Entry 7VFF (electron microscopy, 4.10 A resolution (low resolution: residue-level contacts below are approximate; hydrogen-bond / salt-bridge calls are withheld)); this record covers chains B and C of the 3 polymer chains in the assembly.

# Chain B (and C)
Name: Scaffold protein D13
From: Vaccinia virus (strain Western Reserve)
Notes: engineered mutation(s): M1_K17del; chain C of this document is another copy of the same molecule, construct and numbering; everything in this record applies to it too
Reference sequence: P68440 (D13_VACCW); residues 18-548 here = UniProt positions 18-548
Chain sequence (531 residues; numbered 18 to 548; the number before each row is that of its first residue):
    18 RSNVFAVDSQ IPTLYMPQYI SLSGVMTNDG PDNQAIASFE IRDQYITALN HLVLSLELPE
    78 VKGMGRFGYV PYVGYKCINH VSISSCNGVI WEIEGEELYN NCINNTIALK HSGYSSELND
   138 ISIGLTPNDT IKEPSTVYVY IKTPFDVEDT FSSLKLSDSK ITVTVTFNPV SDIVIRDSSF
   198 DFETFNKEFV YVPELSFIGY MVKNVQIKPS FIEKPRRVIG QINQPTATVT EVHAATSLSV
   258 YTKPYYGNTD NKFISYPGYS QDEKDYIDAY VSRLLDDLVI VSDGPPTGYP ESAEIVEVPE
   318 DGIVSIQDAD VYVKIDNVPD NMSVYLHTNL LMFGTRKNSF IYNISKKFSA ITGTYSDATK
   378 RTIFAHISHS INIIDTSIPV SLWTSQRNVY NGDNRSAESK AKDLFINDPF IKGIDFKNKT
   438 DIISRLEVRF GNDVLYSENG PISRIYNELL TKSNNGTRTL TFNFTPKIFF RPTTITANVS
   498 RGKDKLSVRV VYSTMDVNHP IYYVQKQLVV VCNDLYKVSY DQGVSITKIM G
Disordered / not traced: 46-48, 548
Curated features (UniProtKB/Swiss-Prot):
  - mutagenesis: Val24 (V24F: Confers 35% resistance to rifampicin), Asp25 (D25N: Confers 60% resistance to rifampicin; D25V: Confers 45% resistance to rifampicin), Ser26 (S26C: Confers 40% resistance to rifampicin), Gln27 (Q27K: Confers 50% resistance to rifampicin), Thr30 (T30I: Confers 50% resistance to rifampicin), Met33 (M33I: Confers 20% resistance to rifampicin), Cys94 (C94Y: Confers 30% resistance to rifampicin), Asp175 (D175Y: Confers 50% resistance to rifampicin), Val222 (V222A: Confers 40% resistance to rifampicin), Ser227 (S227L: Confers 50% resistance to rifampicin), Arg234 (R234I: Confers 50% resistance to rifampicin), Thr243 (T243M: Confers 30% resistance to rifampicin), 10 further mutagenesis entries in UniProt

# How chain B and chain C interact
Residue-residue contacts - 71 pairs, chain B then chain C:
  Arg18(B) with Ile28(C); Pro29(C); Leu31(C)
  Ser19(B) with Gln27(C); Ile28(C); Pro29(C); Thr30(C)
  Asn20(B) with Thr30(C); Phe168(C); Gln223(C); Lys225(C)
  Val21(B) with Thr30(C); Thr167(C); Phe168(C)
  Phe22(B) with Thr167(C); Phe168(C); Ser170(C); Lys172(C); Val219(C)
  Ala23(B) with Gln223(C); Lys225(C)
  Val24(B) with Phe168(C); Lys225(C); Ile485(C); Phe486(C)
  Asp25(B) with Lys225(C); Phe486(C)
  Ser26(B) with Phe228(C); Phe486(C)
  Gln27(B) with Phe486(C); Phe487(C); Arg488(C)
  Pro29(B) with Thr482(C); Arg488(C); Thr490(C)
  Tyr32(B) with Phe481(C); Thr482(C); Thr490(C)
  Met33(B) with Phe479(C); Ile492(C)
  Pro34(B) with Thr478(C); Phe479(C); Phe481(C)
  Tyr36(B) with Tyr453(C); Thr476(C); Leu477(C); Thr478(C)
  His68(B) with Tyr463(C); Leu467(C)
  Ile124(B) with Lys469(C); Ser470(C); Asn471(C)
  Lys127(B) with Asn471(C)
  His128(B) with Ile462(C); Glu465(C)
  Tyr155(B) with Pro458(C); Ile462(C)
  Tyr157(B) with Leu466(C)
  Thr167(B) with Phe481(C)
  Ser213(B) with Ile459(C); Tyr463(C)
  Phe214(B) with Tyr463(C)
  Ile215(B) with Tyr463(C)
  Ser373(B) with Asp333(C)
  Asp374(B) with Asp333(C)
  Ala375(B) with Lys331(C); Ile332(C); Asp333(C)
  Thr376(B) with Lys331(C)
  Phe487(B) with Ser19(C); Val21(C)
Also at the interface, not in a pair above, chain B (34 interface residues in all): Ile28, Val70, Glu134, Tyr217
Also at the interface, not in a pair above, chain C (51 interface residues in all): Tyr32, Ala65, Tyr217, Val222, Pro226, Thr369, Lys436, Leu452, Ser460, Asn480

# Summary
34 residues of chain B and 51 residues of chain C are in contact. Curated annotation (UniProt) lists 22
mutagenesis sites on chain B.
Both chains are Scaffold protein D13 (Vaccinia virus (strain Western Reserve)). Entry 7VFF (Cryo-EM structure
of Vaccinia virus scaffolding protein D13 with N-terminal 17 residue truncation) was determined by electron
microscopy together with 7VFD, 7VFE, 7VFG and 7VFH from the same study.
